2V1T - chains A and C; structure by X-ray diffraction, 1.92 A resolution.

Chain A:
Protein: Mitochondrial import receptor subunit TOM20 homolog
Organism: Rattus norvegicus
Notes: fragment: cytosolic domain, residues 59-126
Reference sequence: Q62760 (TOM20_RAT); numbering as in UniProt (aligned over 59-126)
Chain sequence (73 residues; numbered 54 to 126; the number before each row is that of its first residue):
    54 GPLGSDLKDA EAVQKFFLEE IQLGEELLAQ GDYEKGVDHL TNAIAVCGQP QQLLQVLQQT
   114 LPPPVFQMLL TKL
Modified residues: Mse-121 (selenomethionine; parent Met)
UniProt features mapped onto this chain:
  - cross-link (Glycyl lysine isopeptide (Lys-Gly)): Lys-61 (interchain with G-Cter in ubiquitin), Lys-68 (interchain with G-Cter in ubiquitin)
Reported in the primary citation:
  - mutagenesis - I74A, V109A, T113S: unchanged binding to Aldehyde dehydrogenase (chain C)
  - conformationally variable residues (domain motion): Cys-100

Chain C:
Protein: Aldehyde dehydrogenase
Notes: EC 1.2.1.3; fragment: c-terminal half of the presequence of mitochondrial precursor, residues 12-24
Reference sequence: P11884 (ALDH2_RAT); residues 12-24 here = UniProt positions 12-24
Chain sequence (13 residues; each row starts with the number of its first residue):
    12 GPRLSRLLSA AGC
Differences from the reference sequence: engineered mutation Gly-23 (Ala in P11884), Cys-24 (Thr in P11884)
Modified residues: Cys-24 (2-amino-3-mercapto-propionamide; CY3)
UniProt features mapped onto this chain:
  - motif: Gly-12 to Ala-22 (SIFI-degron)

Chain A / chain C interface:
Contacting residue pairs - 20 pairs, chain A then chain C:
  Phe-70(A) with Cys-24(C)
  Leu-71(A) with Ser-20(C)
  Ile-74(A) with Ser-16(C); Leu-19(C), hydrophobic
  Gln-75(A) with Ser-16(C)
  Glu-78(A) with Pro-13(C); Leu-15(C); Ser-16(C); Leu-19(C)
  Glu-79(A) with Pro-13(C)
  Cys-100(A) with Gly-23(C); Cys-24(C), disulfide
  Gln-102(A) with Cys-24(C)
  Gln-105(A) with Ala-22(C)
  Leu-106(A) with Leu-19(C), hydrophobic; Ala-22(C); Gly-23(C)
  Val-109(A) with Leu-18(C), hydrophobic
  Leu-110(A) with Leu-19(C), hydrophobic
  Thr-113(A) with Leu-18(C)
Also at the interface, not in a pair above, chain A (15 interface residues in all): Ala-82, Gly-101
Also at the interface, not in a pair above, chain C (10 interface residues in all): Gly-12
Cross-chain cystine bridges: Cys-100(A)/Cys-24(C)
Interface features reported in the paper:
  - pairs named by the authors: Leu-18(C)/Val-109(A), Leu-18(C)/Thr-113(A), Leu-19(C)/Ile-74(A) (hydrophobic contact), Leu-19(C)/Glu-78(A) (hydrophobic contact), Leu-19(C)/Leu-106(A) (hydrophobic contact), Leu-19(C)/Leu-110(A) (hydrophobic contact)
  - interface residues, chain A: Cys-100(A)
  - hot spots on chain A (mutagenesis) - I74S, V109S: decreased binding to Aldehyde dehydrogenase (chain C)
  - hot spots on chain A (mutagenesis) - T113A: increased binding to Aldehyde dehydrogenase (chain C)

Summary:
The interface between chain A and chain C involves 15 residues on one side and 10 on the other, with 1
disulfide bond. The authors report contacts between Leu-18(C) and Val-109(A) and Leu-18(C) and Thr-113(A);
hydrophobic contacts between Leu-19(C) and Ile-74(A), Leu-19(C) and Glu-78(A) and Leu-19(C) and Leu-106(A)
among others. The paper reports that I74S and V109S of chain A reduce binding to Aldehyde dehydrogenase (chain
C); the interface residue Cys-100(A); 6 substitutions were tested in all.
Here chain A is Mitochondrial import receptor subunit TOM20 homolog (Rattus norvegicus) and chain C is
Aldehyde dehydrogenase. Entry 2V1T (Crystal structure of rat TOM20-aldh presequence complex) was determined by
X-ray diffraction, deposited together with 2V1S.
